Entry 7TRA (electron microscopy, 3.30 A resolution); this record covers chains H and S of the 19 polymer chains in the assembly.

[Chain H]
Molecule: Cas7a
Source organism: Pyrococcus furiosus DSM 3638
UniProt: Q8U333 (Q8U333_PYRFU); residues 1-336 here = UniProt positions 1-336
Amino-acid sequence (336 residues; numbered 1 to 336; the number before each row is that of its first residue):
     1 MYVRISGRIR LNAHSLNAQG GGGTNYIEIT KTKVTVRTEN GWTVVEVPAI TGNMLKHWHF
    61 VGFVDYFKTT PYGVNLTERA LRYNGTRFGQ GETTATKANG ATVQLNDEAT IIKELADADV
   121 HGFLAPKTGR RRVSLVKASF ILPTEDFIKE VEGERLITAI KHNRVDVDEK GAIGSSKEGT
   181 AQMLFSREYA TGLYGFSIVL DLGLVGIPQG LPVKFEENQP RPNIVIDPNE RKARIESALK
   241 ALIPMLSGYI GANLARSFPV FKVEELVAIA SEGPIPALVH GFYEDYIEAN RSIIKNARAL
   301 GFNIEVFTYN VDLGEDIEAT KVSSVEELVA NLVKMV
Unresolved in the structure: 336

[Chain S]
Molecule: Target strand DNA
Sequence (44 nucleotides; numbered 21 to 64; the number before each row is that of its first residue):
    21 TAAACTGTTA CAACCAGTTA AGGGTTGGGG GAAGCACTGG GTCT

[Chain H / chain S interface]
Contacting residue pairs (18; chain H residue first):
  Gly23(H) with DG54(S), sugar contact
  Thr24(H) with DG54(S), base contact
  Asn25(H) with DA53(S), hydrogen bond to the base; DG54(S), hydrogen bond to the phosphate
  Ile27(H) with DG54(S), base contact
  Arg164(H) with DG54(S), base contact; DC55(S), hydrogen bond to the base
  Ser175(H) with DG51(S), sugar contact; DA52(S), phosphate contact
  Ser176(H) with DG51(S), phosphate contact; DA52(S), hydrogen bond to the phosphate
  Gln182(H) with DG51(S), base contact; DA52(S), sugar contact
  Met183(H) with DA52(S), phosphate contact; DG54(S), hydrogen bond to the base
  Leu184(H) with DA52(S), base contact; DA53(S), base contact
  Phe185(H) with DG54(S), base contact
Interface residues without a listed pair, chain H (12 interface residues in all): Gly174

[Summary]
12 residues of chain H face 5 of chain S across their interface; the contacts include 5 hydrogen bonds. Among
the polar pairs are Asn25(H)-DA53(S), Arg164(H)-DC55(S) and Met183(H)-DG54(S).
Chain H is Cas7a (Pyrococcus furiosus DSM 3638) and chain S is Target strand DNA; the structure, Cascade
complex from type I-A CRISPR-Cas system, was determined by electron microscopy, deposited together with 7TR6,
7TR8 and 7TR9.
